PDB entry 3S3B | X-ray diffraction, 3.30 A resolution | chains A and B of the 3 polymer chains in the assembly

[Chain A]
Molecule: Cytochrome c oxidase subunit 1
Source organism: Thermus thermophilus
Notes: EC 1.9.3.1
UniProtKB: Q5SJ79 (COX1_THET8); numbering as in UniProt (aligned over 2-562)
Sequence (568 residues; numbered -5 to 562; the number before each row is that of its first residue; numbers below 1 keep their minus sign (Met-5 is residue -5)):
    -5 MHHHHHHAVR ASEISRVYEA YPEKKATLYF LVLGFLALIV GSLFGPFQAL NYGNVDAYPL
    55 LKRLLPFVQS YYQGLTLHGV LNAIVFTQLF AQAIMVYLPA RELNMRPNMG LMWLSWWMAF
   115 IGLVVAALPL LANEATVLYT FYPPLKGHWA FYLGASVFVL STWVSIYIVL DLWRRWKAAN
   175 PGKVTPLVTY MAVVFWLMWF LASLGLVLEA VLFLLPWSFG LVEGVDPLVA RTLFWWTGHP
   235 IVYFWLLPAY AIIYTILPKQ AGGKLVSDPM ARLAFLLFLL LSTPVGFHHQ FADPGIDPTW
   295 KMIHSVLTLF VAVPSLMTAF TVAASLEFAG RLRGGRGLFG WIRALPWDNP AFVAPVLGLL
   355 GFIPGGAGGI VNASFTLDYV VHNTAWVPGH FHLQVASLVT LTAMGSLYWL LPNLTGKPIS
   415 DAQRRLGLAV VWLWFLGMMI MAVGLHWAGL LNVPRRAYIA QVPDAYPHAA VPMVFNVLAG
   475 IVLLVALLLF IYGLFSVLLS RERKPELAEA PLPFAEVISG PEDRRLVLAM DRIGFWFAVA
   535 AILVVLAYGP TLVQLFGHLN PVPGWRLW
Disordered / not traced: -5 to 7
Sequence notes: expression tag (-5 to 1)
Ion coordination: heme Fe: His72, His386; Cu ion: His233, His282, His283; heme-as Fe near His384 (its only coordinating residue here)
Residues lining bound ligands:
  - heme-as (HAS): Tyr133, Thr134, Trp229, Val236, Tyr237, Trp239, Leu240, Tyr244, His282, His283, Thr302, Val305, Ala306, Ser309, Leu310, Thr312, Ala313, Val316, Ala317, Leu320, Trp335, Ile336, Trp341, Val350, Leu353, Leu354, Phe356, Ile357, Gly360, Gly363, Ile364, Asn366, Ala367, Asp372, His376, Asn377, Val381, His384, Phe385, Gln388, Val389, Val393, Arg449, Arg450
  - heme (HEM): Leu32, Ser36, Gly39, Pro40, Gln42, Ala43, Tyr46, Tyr65, Leu69, His72, Gly73, Asn76, Ala77, Phe80, Thr81, Leu132, Tyr133, Pro382, Phe385, His386, Val389, Ala390, Thr394, Trp428, Met432, Met435, Leu439, Arg449, Arg450, Ala451, Leu477
  - xenon (XE), molecule 1: Val74, Val79, Ala120, Ala149, Phe152
  - xenon (XE), molecule 2: Tyr133, Trp229, Gly232, Ile235, Trp239
  - xenon (XE), molecule 3: Phe135, Tyr146, Ala149, Ser150, Leu200, Ala204
Curated features (UniProtKB/Swiss-Prot):
  - binding site (Fe(II)-heme a): His72, His386
  - binding site (Cu cation): His233, Tyr237, His282, His283
  - binding site (heme a3): His384
  - cross-link: His233 to Tyr237 (1'-histidyl-3'-tyrosine (His-Tyr))
What the authors report for this chain:
  - mutagenesis - A120F: unchanged catalytic activity (citing earlier work)

[Chain B]
Molecule: Cytochrome c oxidase subunit 2
Source organism: Thermus thermophilus
Notes: EC 1.9.3.1
UniProtKB: Q5SJ80 (COX2_THET8); residue numbers follow UniProt; this construct covers 3-168
Sequence (166 residues; each row starts with the number of its first residue):
     3 DEHKAHKAIL AYEKGWLAFS LAMLFVFIAL IAYTLATHTA GVIPAGKLER VDPTTVRQEG
    63 PWADPAQAVV QTGPNQYTVY VLAFAFGYQP NPIEVPQGAE IVFKITSPDV IHGFHVEGTN
   123 INVEVLPGEV STVRYTFKRP GEYRIICNQY CGLGHQNMFG TIVVKE
Ion coordination: dinuclear copper ion: His114, Cys149, Cys153, His157, Met160
Curated features (UniProtKB/Swiss-Prot):
  - binding site (Cu cation): His114, Cys149, Cys153, His157

[Interface between chain A and chain B]
Pairs across the interface (110):
  Ser64(A) - Leu155(B)
  Tyr66(A) - Tyr152(B)  hydrophobic
  Tyr66(A) - Leu155(B)  hydrophobic
  Tyr66(A) - His157(B)
  Tyr66(A) - Gln158(B)  hydrogen bond
  Thr130(A) - Tyr152(B)  hydrogen bond (backbone-side chain)
  Leu132(A) - Tyr152(B)  hydrophobic
  Tyr136(A) - Gln151(B)
  Pro137(A) - Ile113(B)
  Pro138(A) - Asp111(B)
  Pro138(A) - Val112(B)
  Pro138(A) - Pro129(B)  hydrophobic
  Leu139(A) - Tyr152(B)
  Leu139(A) - Cys153(B)
  Asp220(A) - Arg52(B)  salt bridge
  Pro221(A) - Pro129(B)
  Leu222(A) - Leu50(B)  hydrophobic
  Leu222(A) - Leu128(B)  hydrophobic
  Arg225(A) - Glu126(B)  salt bridge
  Arg225(A) - Gln151(B)
  Lys258(A) - Glu4(B)  salt bridge
  Val260(A) - His8(B)  hydrogen bond (backbone-side chain)
  Met264(A) - Glu15(B)
  Phe285(A) - Pro46(B)
  Ala286(A) - Asn124(B)
  Ala286(A) - Val125(B)
  Ala286(A) - Glu126(B)  hydrogen bond (backbone-backbone)
  Asp287(A) - Pro46(B)
  Asp287(A) - Glu126(B)
  Pro288(A) - Glu126(B)
  Pro288(A) - Leu128(B)
  Pro288(A) - Glu131(B)
  Pro288(A) - Val132(B)
  Pro288(A) - Ser133(B)
  Gly289(A) - Ala47(B)  hydrogen bond (backbone-backbone)
  Gly289(A) - Gly48(B)
  Gly289(A) - Leu50(B)
  Ile290(A) - Gly48(B)
  Pro292(A) - Gly48(B)
  Met296(A) - Ile30(B)
  Met296(A) - Ile33(B)  hydrophobic
  Val300(A) - Ile30(B)  hydrophobic
  Leu303(A) - Leu26(B)
  Leu303(A) - Ile30(B)  hydrophobic
  Val307(A) - Leu26(B)  hydrophobic
  Leu310(A) - Trp18(B)  hydrogen bond (backbone-side chain)
  Phe314(A) - Ile11(B)
  Phe314(A) - Tyr14(B)  hydrophobic
  Phe314(A) - Glu15(B)
  Phe314(A) - Trp18(B)
  Thr315(A) - Glu15(B)  hydrogen bond
  Phe322(A) - Glu4(B)
  Ser368(A) - Ile33(B)
  Phe369(A) - Ile45(B)  hydrophobic
  Thr370(A) - Thr36(B)  hydrogen bond
  Thr370(A) - Leu37(B)
  Thr370(A) - Ile45(B)
  Tyr373(A) - Val44(B)  hydrophobic
  Tyr373(A) - Ile45(B)
  Tyr373(A) - Pro46(B)
  Tyr373(A) - Asn122(B)
  Tyr373(A) - Asn124(B)  hydrogen bond (backbone-side chain)
  His376(A) - Asn124(B)  hydrogen bond (backbone-side chain)
  His376(A) - Glu126(B)  salt bridge
  His376(A) - Asn150(B)  hydrogen bond (backbone-side chain)
  Asn377(A) - Glu126(B)  hydrogen bond
  Asn377(A) - Asn150(B)  hydrogen bond (side chain-backbone)
  Asn377(A) - Gln151(B)
  Thr378(A) - His117(B)
  Leu445(A) - Glu119(B)
  Asn446(A) - His117(B)
  Asn446(A) - Glu119(B)
  Asn446(A) - Gly120(B)  hydrogen bond (side chain-backbone)
  Pro448(A) - Ile148(B)  hydrophobic
  Pro448(A) - Cys149(B)
  Pro448(A) - Asn150(B)
  Arg449(A) - His157(B)
  Arg450(A) - Gln151(B)  hydrogen bond
  Arg450(A) - His157(B)  hydrogen bond (backbone-side chain)
  Ala451(A) - His157(B)
  Tyr452(A) - Gln158(B)
  Gln455(A) - Gln158(B)
  Val456(A) - Gln158(B)
  Val456(A) - Asn159(B)
  Ala459(A) - Arg146(B)  hydrogen bond (backbone-side chain)
  Ala459(A) - Phe161(B)  hydrophobic
  Tyr460(A) - Ile148(B)
  Tyr460(A) - Phe161(B)
  Ile512(A) - Glu4(B)
  Ile512(A) - His8(B)
  Ser513(A) - His8(B)
  Gly514(A) - His8(B)  hydrogen bond (backbone-side chain)
  Glu516(A) - Lys9(B)  salt bridge
  Asp517(A) - His8(B)  salt bridge
  Gln548(A) - Leu50(B)
  His552(A) - Leu50(B)
  His552(A) - Arg52(B)  hydrogen bond (backbone-side chain)
  Asn554(A) - Arg52(B)
  Asn554(A) - Val53(B)  hydrogen bond (side chain-backbone)
  Asn554(A) - Gly130(B)  hydrogen bond (side chain-backbone)
  Val556(A) - Pro55(B)  hydrophobic
  Val556(A) - Pro129(B)
  Trp559(A) - Pro110(B)
  Trp559(A) - Asp111(B)
  Trp559(A) - Val112(B)  hydrophobic
  Leu561(A) - Val112(B)  hydrophobic
  Leu561(A) - Cys153(B)
  Leu561(A) - Gly154(B)
  Leu561(A) - Leu155(B)  hydrogen bond (backbone-backbone)
  Trp562(A) - Leu155(B)
Interface residues without a listed pair, chain A (75 interface residues in all): Val131, Asp291, Lys295, Ser299, Phe304, Met311, Ala318, Ile364, Asp372, Val374, Val375, Pro515, Leu549, Leu553, Pro557
Interface residues without a listed pair, chain B (64 interface residues in all): His5, Ala7, Leu12, Leu19, Ser22, Leu23, Phe27, Phe29, Ala34, Lys49, Thr56, Ala87, Phe88

[In short]
75 residues of chain A face 64 of chain B across their interface; the contacts include 22 hydrogen bonds and 6
salt bridges. Among the polar pairs are Asp220(A)-Arg52(B), Arg225(A)-Glu126(B) and Lys258(A)-Glu4(B). Bound
to chain A: heme, heme-as and 3 copies of xenon. The paper reports that A120F of chain A leaves catalytic
activity unchanged.
Here chain A is Cytochrome c oxidase subunit 1 and chain B is Cytochrome c oxidase subunit 2, both from
Thermus thermophilus. Entry 3S3B (Structure of Thermus thermophilus cytochrome ba3 oxidase 240s after Xe
depressurization) was determined by X-ray diffraction together with 3S33, 3S38, 3S39, 3S3A, 3S3C and 3S3D from
the same study.
